Entry 4Z0K (X-ray diffraction, 1.41 A resolution); this record covers chains A and B.

# Chain A
Molecule: Coagulation factor IX
From: Homo sapiens
Notes: EC 3.4.21.22; fragment: Peptidase S1 domain
UniProtKB: P00740 (FA9_HUMAN); the construct lacks a stretch of the UniProt sequence and is renumbered around it, so the offset changes along the chain: 16-36 = UniProt 227-247; 38-60 = UniProt 248-270; 61-95 = UniProt 272-306; 96-129 = UniProt 309-342; 6 more segments
Chain sequence (235 residues; each row starts with the number of its first residue; note: 3 numbers in that range are skipped by the numbering (no residue carries them; nothing is unmodelled there); a row labelled like 95A-95B holds insertion residues (95A, then the next letters in order)):
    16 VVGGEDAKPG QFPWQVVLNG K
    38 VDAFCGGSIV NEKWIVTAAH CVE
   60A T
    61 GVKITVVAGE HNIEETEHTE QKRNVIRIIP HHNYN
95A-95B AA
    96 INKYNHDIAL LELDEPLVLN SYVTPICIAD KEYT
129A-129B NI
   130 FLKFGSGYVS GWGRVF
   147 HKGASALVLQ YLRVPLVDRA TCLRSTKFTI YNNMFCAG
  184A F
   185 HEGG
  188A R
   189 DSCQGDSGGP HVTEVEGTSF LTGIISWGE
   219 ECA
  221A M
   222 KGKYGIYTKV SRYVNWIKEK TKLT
Disordered / not traced: 245
Cystine bridges: Cys42-Cys58, Cys168-Cys182, Cys191-Cys220
Differences from the reference sequence: engineered mutation Ala150 (Arg364 in P00740)
Ion coordination: Na+: Glu70, Asn72, Glu75, Glu77, Glu80
Residues lining bound ligands:
  - 4LN (N-[(2R)-10-hydroxy-2,7-dimethyl-1,2,3,4-tetrahydropyrido[1,2-b]indazol-2-yl]-4-(4H-1,2,4-triazol-4-yl)benzamide): Asn97, Tyr99, His147, Phe174, Asp189, Ser190, Cys191, Gln192, Ser195, Ile213, Ser214, Trp215, Gly216, Glu217, Glu219, Cys220
  - N-cyclohexyltaurine (NHE; 2-[N-cyclohexylamino]ethane sulfonic acid): Asp21, Val144, Phe145, Ala152, Leu153, Val154, Gln156
Swiss-Prot annotation at these positions:
  - active site (Charge relay system): His57, Asp102, Ser195
  - binding site (Ca(2+)): Glu70, Asn72, Glu75, Glu77, Glu80

# Chain B
Molecule: Coagulation factor IX
From: Homo sapiens
Notes: EC 3.4.21.22; fragment: EGF-like 2 domain
UniProtKB: P00740 (FA9_HUMAN); residues 85-145 here correspond to UniProt positions 131-191 (UniProt number = residue number + 46)
Chain sequence (62 residues; each row starts with the number of its first residue):
    84 MDVTCNIKNG RCEQFCKNSA DNKVVCSCTE GYRLAENQKS CEPAVPFPCG RVSVSQTSKL
   144 TR
Disordered / not traced: 84, 140-145
Cystine bridges: Cys88-Cys99, Cys95-Cys109, Cys111-Cys124
Differences from the reference sequence: initiating methionine (84)
Swiss-Prot annotation at these positions:
  - site: Arg145 (Cleavage)

# Interface between chain A and chain B
Cross-chain cystine bridges: Cys122(A)-Cys132(B)
Contacting residue pairs - 39 pairs, chain A then chain B:
  Lys23(A) with Gln139(B), hydrogen bond (side chain-backbone)
  Pro24(A) with Val137(B); Gln139(B), hydrogen bond (backbone-side chain)
  Gly25(A) with Val135(B); Val137(B); Gln139(B)
  Gln26(A) with Val135(B); Gln139(B)
  Pro28(A) with Arg134(B)
  Trp29(A) with Gly133(B)
  Leu114(A) with Phe130(B)
  Asn115(A) with Phe130(B)
  Ser116(A) with Phe130(B); Ser136(B), hydrogen bond; Val137(B)
  Tyr117(A) with Val137(B)
  Thr119(A) with Pro131(B)
  Pro120(A) with Cys132(B); Gly133(B), hydrogen bond (backbone-backbone)
  Ile121(A) with Cys132(B)
  Cys122(A) with Thr112(B); Cys132(B), disulfide; Gly133(B)
  Ala124(A) with Phe98(B), hydrophobic
  Tyr128(A) with Asn92(B), hydrogen bond; Gln97(B); Phe98(B), hydrophobic; Cys99(B), hydrogen bond (side chain-backbone)
  Phe130(A) with Phe98(B), hydrophobic
  Val203(A) with Glu96(B)
  Glu204(A) with Glu96(B)
  Gly205(A) with Gly133(B)
  Thr206(A) with Gln97(B); Tyr115(B); Cys132(B); Gly133(B)
  Ser207(A) with Gly133(B), hydrogen bond (backbone-backbone)
  Phe208(A) with Gln97(B); Phe98(B), hydrophobic
Other interface residues (no listed pair), chain A (24 interface residues in all): Ile123

# Overview
24 residues of chain A and 16 residues of chain B are in contact; the contacts include 1 disulfide bond and 7
hydrogen bonds. Polar contacts include Lys23(A)-Gln139(B), Pro24(A)-Gln139(B) and Ser116(A)-Ser136(B). Ligands
of chain A: compound 4LN and N-cyclohexyltaurine.
Here chain A is Coagulation factor IX and chain B is Coagulation factor IX, both from Homo sapiens. Entry 4Z0K
(Rapid development of two Factor IXa inhibitors from Hit to Lead) was determined by X-ray diffraction,
deposited together with 4YZU.
